4MXL - chain A; structure by X-ray diffraction, 1.50 A resolution.

# Chain A
Name: Myoglobin
From: Physeter catodon
Reference sequence: P02185 (MYG_PHYCD); residues 1-153 here correspond to UniProt positions 2-154 (UniProt number = residue number + 1)
Amino-acid sequence (153 residues; each row starts with the number of its first residue):
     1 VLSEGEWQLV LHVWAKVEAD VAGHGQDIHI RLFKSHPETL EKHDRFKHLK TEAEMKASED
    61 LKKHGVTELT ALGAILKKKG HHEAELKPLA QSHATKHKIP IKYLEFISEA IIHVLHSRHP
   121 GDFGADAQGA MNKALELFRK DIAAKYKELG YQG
Construct notes: engineered mutation His29 (Leu30 in P02185), His43 (Phe44 in P02185), Glu68 (Val69 in P02185)
Metal / ion sites: protoporphyrin IX containing zn Zn near His93 (its only coordinating residue here)
Small-molecule neighbours: protoporphyrin IX containing zn (ZNH): Thr39, Lys42, His43, Arg45, His64, Thr67, Glu68, Ala71, Leu72, Leu89, Ser92, His93, His97, Ile99, Tyr103, Leu104, Ile107, Ile111, Phe138
Swiss-Prot annotation at these positions:
  - binding site (nitrite): His64
  - binding site (O2): His64
  - binding site (heme b): His93
  - modified residue: Ser3 (Phosphoserine), Thr67 (Phosphothreonine)

# Summary
Bound to chain A: protoporphyrin IX containing zn. Curated annotation (UniProt) lists nitrite-binding residue
His64, O2-binding residue His64 and heme b-binding residue His93.
Chain A is Myoglobin (Physeter catodon); the structure, X-ray structure of ZnPFeBMb1, was determined by X-ray
diffraction together with 4MXK from the same study.
